PDB entry 3SDC | X-ray diffraction, 3.10 A resolution | chains C and D of the 4 polymer chains in the assembly

# Chain C
Molecule: NKT TCR Valpha14 chain
From: Mus musculus , Homo sapiens
Chain sequence (207 residues; each row starts with the number of its first residue; note: 3 numbers in that range are skipped by the numbering (no residue carries them; nothing is unmodelled there)):
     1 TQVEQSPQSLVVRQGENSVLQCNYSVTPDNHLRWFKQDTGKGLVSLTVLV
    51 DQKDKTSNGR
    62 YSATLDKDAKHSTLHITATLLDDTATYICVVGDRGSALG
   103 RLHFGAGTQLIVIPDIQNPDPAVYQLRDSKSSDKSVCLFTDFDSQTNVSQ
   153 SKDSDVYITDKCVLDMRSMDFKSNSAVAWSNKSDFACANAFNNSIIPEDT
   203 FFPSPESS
Unresolved in the structure: 136-138, 183-187, 196-197, 205-210
Disulfides: Cys22-Cys90, Cys139-Cys189
Ligand contacts: Globotrihexosylceramide (3GB; N-[(2S,3R,4E)-1-{[alpha-D-galactopyranosyl-(1->4)-beta-D-galactopyranosyl-(1->4)-beta-D-glucopyranosyl]oxy}-3-hydroxyoctadec-4-en-2-yl]hexacosanamide): Pro28, Asp29, Asn30, Val50, Asp51, Lys68, Asp94, Arg95, Gly96

# Chain D
Molecule: NKT TCR autoreactive-Vbeta6 chain
From: Mus musculus , Homo sapiens
Chain sequence (245 residues; each row starts with the number of its first residue; note: 4 numbers in that range are skipped by the numbering (no residue carries them; nothing is unmodelled there); numbers below 1 keep their minus sign (His-1 is residue -1)):
    -1 HMGGIITQTPKFLIGQEGQKLTLKCQQNFNHDTMYWYRQDSGKGLRLIYY
    49 SYGAGSTEKGDLSEGYDASREKKSSFSLTVTSAQKNEMAVFLCASGSLLD
    99 VR
   105 EVFFGKGTRLTVVEDLKNVFPPEVAVFEPSEAEISHTQKATLVCLATGFY
   155 PDHVELSWWVNGKEVHSGVCTDPQPLKEQPALNDSRYALSSRLRVSATFW
   205 QNPRNHFRCQVQFYGLSENDEWTQDRAKPVTQIVSAEAWGRAD
Unresolved in the structure: -1 to 0, 244-247
Disulfides: Cys23-Cys91, Cys148-Cys213

# Interface between chain C and chain D
Inter-chain disulfides: Cys164(C)-Cys174(D)
Pairs across the interface (80; chain C residue first):
  His31(C) with Val99(D)
  Arg33(C) with Arg100(D), hydrogen bond (side chain-backbone)
  Phe35(C) with Phe108(D), hydrophobic
  Gln37(C) with Gln37(D), hydrogen bond
  Gly40(C) with Lys110(D); Arg113(D), hydrogen bond (backbone-side chain)
  Lys41(C) with Lys110(D); Arg113(D)
  Gly42(C) with Gly109(D); Lys110(D)
  Leu43(C) with Phe108(D)
  Val50(C) with Arg100(D)
  Arg95(C) with Val99(D)
  Gly96(C) with Val99(D)
  Ser97(C) with Val99(D)
  Ala98(C) with Ser95(D); Leu96(D)
  Arg103(C) with Leu45(D); Tyr48(D)
  Leu104(C) with Tyr35(D)
  Phe106(C) with Tyr35(D), hydrophobic; Leu43(D), hydrophobic; Phe108(D), hydrophobic
  Gly107(C) with Gly42(D)
  Ala108(C) with Lys41(D); Gly42(D)
  Asp122(C) with His140(D), salt bridge
  Tyr126(C) with Ser134(D); Ala136(D); Glu137(D); His140(D); Thr141(D)
  Gln127(C) with Ser134(D), hydrogen bond (backbone-side chain)
  Leu128(C) with Phe131(D), hydrophobic
  Arg129(C) with Phe131(D); Glu132(D), hydrogen bond (backbone-backbone)
  Asp130(C) with Phe131(D); Glu132(D)
  Ser131(C) with Val130(D); Phe131(D); Glu132(D), hydrogen bond
  Lys132(C) with Val130(D); Glu241(D), hydrogen bond (side chain-backbone)
  Leu140(C) with Thr145(D)
  Thr142(C) with Arg198(D), hydrogen bond
  Asp143(C) with Thr141(D); Arg198(D), salt bridge
  Gln152(C) with Leu180(D)
  Tyr159(C) with Glu182(D), hydrogen bond (side chain-backbone)
  Ile160(C) with Leu180(D)
  Thr161(C) with Asp176(D); Leu180(D); Ser194(D), hydrogen bond; Arg196(D)
  Asp162(C) with Asp176(D)
  Cys164(C) with Cys174(D), disulfide; Thr175(D), hydrogen bond (side chain-backbone); Arg196(D), hydrogen bond
  Val165(C) with Cys174(D), hydrogen bond (backbone-side chain)
  Leu166(C) with Val173(D); Cys174(D), hydrophobic; Arg198(D)
  Asp167(C) with Ser171(D); Gly172(D), hydrogen bond (backbone-backbone)
  Met168(C) with Gly172(D); Arg198(D); Val199(D), hydrophobic
  Arg169(C) with His170(D); Ser171(D)
  Met171(C) with Lys143(D); Ser200(D)
  Phe173(C) with Lys143(D)
  Ser175(C) with Arg198(D), hydrogen bond
  Ser177(C) with Arg196(D)
  Ala178(C) with Arg196(D)
  Val179(C) with Val147(D), hydrophobic; Arg196(D)
  Trp181(C) with Leu149(D), hydrophobic; Ala192(D), hydrophobic
  Phe203(C) with His140(D)
Also at the interface, not in a pair above, chain C (51 interface residues in all): Asn30, Val48, Ile89
Also at the interface, not in a pair above, chain D (48 interface residues in all): Gly40, Leu90, Val106, Lys181, Ala240

# Overview
51 residues of chain C face 48 of chain D across their interface, with 1 disulfide bond, 15 hydrogen bonds and
2 salt bridges. Polar pairs include Asp122(C)-His140(D), Asp143(C)-Arg198(D) and Arg33(C)-Arg100(D). Bound to
chain C: Globotrihexosylceramide.
Chain C is NKT TCR Valpha14 chain and chain D is NKT TCR autoreactive-Vbeta6 chain, both from Mus musculus ,
Homo sapiens; the structure, Crystal structure of autoreactive-Valpha14-Vbeta6 NKT TCR in complex with
CD1d-globotrihexosylceramide, was determined by X-ray diffraction together with 3SCM, 3SDA, 3SDD and 3SDX from
the same study.
